5IPZ - chain A; structure by X-ray diffraction, 2.10 A resolution.

Chain A:
Protein: Carbonic anhydrase 4
From: Homo sapiens
Notes: EC 4.2.1.1
Reference sequence: P22748 (CAH4_HUMAN); residues 2-267 here correspond to UniProt positions 19-284 (UniProt number = residue number + 17)
Amino-acid sequence (267 residues; each row starts with the number of its first residue):
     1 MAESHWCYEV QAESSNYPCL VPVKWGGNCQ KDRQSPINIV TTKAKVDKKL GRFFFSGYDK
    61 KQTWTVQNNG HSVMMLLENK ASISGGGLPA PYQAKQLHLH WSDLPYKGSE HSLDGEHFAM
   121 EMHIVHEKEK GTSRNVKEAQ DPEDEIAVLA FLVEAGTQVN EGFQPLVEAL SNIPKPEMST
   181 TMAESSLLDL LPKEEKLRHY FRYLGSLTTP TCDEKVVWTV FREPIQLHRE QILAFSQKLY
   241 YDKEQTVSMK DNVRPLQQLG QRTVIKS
Disordered / not traced: 1-2, 137-140
Disulfide bonds: C7-C19, C29-C212
Sequence notes: initiating methionine (1)
Ion coordination: Zn2+: H98, H100, H123 (together with 6CC)
Residues lining bound ligands: 6CC (5-(2-amino-1,3-thiazol-4-yl)-2-chlorobenzene-1-sulfonamide): W6, N69, H71, M74, Q96, H98, H100, E110, H123, V125, I146, V148, S206, L207, T208, T209, W218
Swiss-Prot annotation at these positions:
  - active site: H71 (Proton donor/acceptor)
  - binding site (Zn(2+)): H98, H100, H123
  - binding site (substrate): T208, T209
  - lipidation: S267 (GPI-anchor amidated serine)

In short:
Chain A binds compound 6CC. The Zn2+ site is built by H98, H100 and H123. From UniProt: active-site residue
H71, 3 Zn2+-binding residues and substrate-binding residues T208 and T209.
Chain A is Carbonic anhydrase 4 (Homo sapiens); the structure, Crystal structure of human carbonic anhydrase
isozyme IV with 5-(2-amino-1,3-thiazol-4-yl)-2-chlorobenzenesulfonamide, was determined by X-ray diffraction
(same publication as 5KU6, 5JN8, 5JN9, 5JNA and 5JNC).
